PDB entry 8JYS | electron microscopy, 4.50 A resolution (low resolution: residue-level contacts below are approximate; hydrogen-bond / salt-bridge calls are withheld) | chains A and B of the 4 polymer chains in the assembly

[Chain A]
Molecule: IBT-CoV144 nanobody
Organism: Camelus bactrianus
Notes: antibody fragment or engineered binder
Sequence (142 residues; each row starts with the number of its first residue):
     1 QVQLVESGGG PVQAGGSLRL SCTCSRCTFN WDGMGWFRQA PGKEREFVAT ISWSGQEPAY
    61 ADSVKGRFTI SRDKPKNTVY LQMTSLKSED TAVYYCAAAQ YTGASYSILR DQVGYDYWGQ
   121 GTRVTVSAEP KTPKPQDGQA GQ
Unresolved in the structure: 1-48, 63-99, 117-142

[Chain B]
Molecule: Spike protein S1
Organism: Severe acute respiratory syndrome coronavirus 2
UniProtKB: P0DTC2 (SPIKE_SARS2); residues 333-528 here = UniProt positions 333-528
Sequence (196 residues; row label = number of the first residue in the row):
   333 TNLCPFDEVF NATRFASVYA WNRKRISNCV ADYSVLYNFA PFFAFKCYGV SPTKLNDLCF
   393 TNVYADSFVI RGNEVSQIAP GQTGNIADYN YKLPDDFTGC VIAWNSNKLD SKVGGNYNYL
   453 YRLFRKSNLK PFERDISTEI YQAGNKPCNG VAGFNCYFPL RSYGFRPTYG VGHQPYRVVV
   513 LSFELLHAPA TVCGPK
Unresolved in the structure: 443-449
Disulfides: Cys336-Cys361, Cys379-Cys432, Cys391-Cys525, Cys480-Cys488
Differences from the reference sequence: variant Asp339 (Gly in P0DTC2), Phe371 (Ser in P0DTC2), Pro373 (Ser in P0DTC2), Phe375 (Ser in P0DTC2), Ala376 (Thr in P0DTC2), Asn405 (Asp in P0DTC2), Ser408 (Arg in P0DTC2), Asn417 (Lys in P0DTC2), Lys440 (Asn in P0DTC2), Asn477 (Ser in P0DTC2), Lys478 (Thr in P0DTC2), Ala484 (Glu in P0DTC2), Arg493 (Gln in P0DTC2), Arg498 (Gln in P0DTC2), Tyr501 (Asn in P0DTC2), His505 (Tyr in P0DTC2)
UniProt features mapped onto this chain:
  - region: Asn448 to Phe456 (Immunodominant HLA epitope recognized by the CD8+)
  - glycosylation: Asn343 (N-linked (GlcNAc...) (complex) asparagine)

[Interface between chain A and chain B]
Contacting residue pairs - 16 pairs, chain A then chain B:
  Thr102(A) - Tyr380(B)
  Ala104(A) - Gly381(B)
  Ser105(A) - Cys379(B)
  Ser105(A) - Val382(B)
  Ile108(A) - Phe377(B)
  Ile108(A) - Lys378(B)
  Leu109(A) - Lys378(B)
  Arg110(A) - Pro373(B)
  Arg110(A) - Phe374(B)
  Arg110(A) - Phe375(B)
  Asp111(A) - Phe374(B)
  Asp111(A) - Phe375(B)
  Asp111(A) - Ala376(B)
  Gln112(A) - Phe374(B)
  Val113(A) - Val407(B)
  Val113(A) - Tyr508(B)
Interface residues without a listed pair, chain A (10 interface residues in all): Gly103
Interface residues without a listed pair, chain B (13 interface residues in all): Phe371
Interface features reported in the paper:
  - epitope / paratope residues, chain B: Phe374(B), Phe377(B), Cys379(B), Val382(B), Tyr508(B)

[Overview]
Chain A and chain B form an interface of 10 and 13 residues respectively. From the paper: epitope/paratope
residues Phe374(B), Phe377(B) and Cys379(B) among others.
Here chain A is IBT-CoV144 nanobody (Camelus bactrianus) and chain B is Spike protein S1 (Severe acute
respiratory syndrome coronavirus 2). Entry 8JYS (SARS-CoV-2 Spike RBD (dimer) in complex with two 2S-1244
nanobodies) was determined by electron microscopy.
